PDB entry 8S0C | electron microscopy, 4.00 A resolution | chains A and D of the 7 polymer chains in the assembly

[Chain A]
Protein: Origin recognition complex subunit 1
From: Homo sapiens
Reference sequence: Q13415 (ORC1_HUMAN); numbering as in UniProt (aligned over 1-861)
Amino-acid sequence (861 residues; numbered 1 to 861; the number before each row is that of its first residue):
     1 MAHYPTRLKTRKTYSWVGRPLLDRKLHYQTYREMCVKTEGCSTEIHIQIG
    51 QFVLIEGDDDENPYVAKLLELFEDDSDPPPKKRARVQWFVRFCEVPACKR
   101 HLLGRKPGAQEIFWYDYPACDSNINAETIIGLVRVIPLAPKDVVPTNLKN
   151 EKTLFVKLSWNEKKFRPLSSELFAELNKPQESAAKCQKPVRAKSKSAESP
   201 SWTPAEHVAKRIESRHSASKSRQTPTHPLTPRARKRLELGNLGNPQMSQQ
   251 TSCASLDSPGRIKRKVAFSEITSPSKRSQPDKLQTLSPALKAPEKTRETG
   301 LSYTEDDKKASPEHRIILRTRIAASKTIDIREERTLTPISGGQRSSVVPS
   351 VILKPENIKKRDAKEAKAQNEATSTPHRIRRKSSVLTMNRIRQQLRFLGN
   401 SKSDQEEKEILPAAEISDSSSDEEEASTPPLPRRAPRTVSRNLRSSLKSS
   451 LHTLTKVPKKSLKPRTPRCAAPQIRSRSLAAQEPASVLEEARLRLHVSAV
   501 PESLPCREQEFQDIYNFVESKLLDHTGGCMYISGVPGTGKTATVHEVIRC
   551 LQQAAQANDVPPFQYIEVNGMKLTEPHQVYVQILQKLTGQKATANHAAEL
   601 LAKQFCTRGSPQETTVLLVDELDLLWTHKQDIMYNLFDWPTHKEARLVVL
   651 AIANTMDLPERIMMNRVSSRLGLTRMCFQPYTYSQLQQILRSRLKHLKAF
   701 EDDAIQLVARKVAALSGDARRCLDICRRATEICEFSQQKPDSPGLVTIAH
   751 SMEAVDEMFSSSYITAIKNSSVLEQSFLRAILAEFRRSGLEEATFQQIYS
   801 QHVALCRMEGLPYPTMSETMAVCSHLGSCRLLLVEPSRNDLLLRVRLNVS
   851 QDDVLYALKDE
Disordered / not traced: 1-747, 861
Swiss-Prot annotation at these positions:
  - binding site (ATP): V500, G534 to A542, E621, N654, R720
  - binding site (Mg(2+)): D620, E621
  - site: E94 (Histone H4K20me2 binding)
  - modified residue: S199 (Phosphoserine), T203 (Phosphothreonine), S252 (Phosphoserine), S255 (Phosphoserine), S273 (Phosphoserine), S287 (Phosphoserine), K326 (N6-acetyllysine), T337 (Phosphothreonine), S340 (Phosphoserine), S417 (Phosphoserine), S420 (Phosphoserine), S478 (Phosphoserine)
  - natural variant: F89 (F89S: In MGORS1), R105 (R105Q: In MGORS1), E127 (E127G: In MGORS1), R666 (R666W: In MGORS1), R720 (R720Q: In MGORS1)
  - mutagenesis: D620 (D620A: Abolished ATPase activity)

[Chain D]
Protein: Origin recognition complex subunit 4
From: Homo sapiens
Reference sequence: O43929 (ORC4_HUMAN); residues 1-436 here = UniProt positions 1-436
Amino-acid sequence (436 residues; numbered 1 to 436; the number before each row is that of its first residue):
     1 MSSRKSKSNSLIHTECLSQVQRILRERFCRQSPHSNLFGVQVQYKHLSEL
    51 LKRTALHGESNSVLIIGPRGSGKTMLINHALKELMEIEEVSENVLQVHLN
   101 GLLQINDKIALKEITRQLNLENVVGDKVFGSFAENLSFLLEALKKGDRTS
   151 SCPVIFILDEFDLFAHHKNQTLLYNLFDISQSAQTPIAVIGLTCRLDILE
   201 LLEKRVKSRFSHRQIHLMNSFGFPQYVKIFKEQLSLPAEFPDKVFAEKWN
   251 ENVQYLSEDRSVQEVLQKHFNISKNLRSLHMLLMLALNRVTASHPFMTAV
   301 DLMEASQLCSMDSKANIVHGLSVLEICLIIAMKHLNDIYEEEPFNFQMVY
   351 NEFQKFVQRKAHSVYNFEKPVVMKAFEHLQQLELIKPMERTSGNSQREYQ
   401 LMKLLLDNTQIMNALQKYPNCPTDVRQWATSSLSWL
Disordered / not traced: 1-16, 85-93, 125-152, 389-396, 432-436
Swiss-Prot annotation at these positions:
  - binding site (ATP): G67 to T74
  - modified residue: K7 (N6-methyllysine)
  - natural variant: Y174 (Y174C: In MGORS2)
  - mutagenesis: K73 (K73A/E: Impairs ORC complex formation), D159 to E160 (Impairs ORC complex formation)
Ion coordination: Mg2+: T74 (together with ATP-gamma-S)
Small-molecule neighbours: ATP-gamma-S (AGS; phosphothiophosphoric acid-adenylate ester): R27, Q31, N36, L37, F38, V40, R69, G70, S71, G72, K73, T74, M75, L192, L276, R277, H280

[Interface between chain A and chain D]
Residue-residue contacts (34; chain A residue first):
  E757(A) - Q214(D)
  M758(A) - H212(D)
  S762(A) - H216(D)
  Y763(A) - L196(D)
  Y763(A) - D197(D)
  Y763(A) - E200(D)
  A766(A) - L196(D)  hydrophobic
  N769(A) - M218(D)
  N769(A) - S220(D)
  N769(A) - K274(D)
  S771(A) - F270(D)
  S771(A) - N271(D)  hydrogen bond (side chain-backbone)
  V772(A) - N271(D)
  L773(A) - N271(D)
  L773(A) - I272(D)  hydrophobic
  Y799(A) - D407(D)
  Y813(A) - T409(D)
  T815(A) - D312(D)
  M816(A) - Q410(D)
  S817(A) - D312(D)
  S817(A) - S313(D)  hydrogen bond (side chain-backbone)
  S828(A) - R69(D)
  S828(A) - C194(D)  hydrogen bond
  S828(A) - R195(D)
  C829(A) - C194(D)
  C829(A) - L196(D)  hydrogen bond (backbone-backbone)
  R830(A) - R195(D)
  R830(A) - D197(D)
  D840(A) - K314(D)  salt bridge
  D840(A) - L405(D)
  L841(A) - L405(D)
  L841(A) - L406(D)
  L842(A) - K386(D)
  L842(A) - K403(D)
Other interface residues (no listed pair), chain A (26 interface residues in all): T765, L811, E818, H825, L831, N848
Other interface residues (no listed pair), chain D (28 interface residues in all): P68, N275, L404

[In short]
26 residues of chain A and 28 residues of chain D are in contact; the contacts include 4 hydrogen bonds and 1
salt bridge. Polar pairs include D840(A)-K314(D), S771(A)-N271(D) and S817(A)-S313(D). Ligands of chain D:
ATP-gamma-S.
Chain A is Origin recognition complex subunit 1 and chain D is Origin recognition complex subunit 4, both from
Homo sapiens; the structure, H. sapiens ORC1-5 bound to double stranded DNA as part of the MCM-ORC complex,
was determined by electron microscopy (same publication as 8S09, 8S0A, 8S0B, 8S0D, 8S0E and 8S0F).
